Entry 4RW8 (X-ray diffraction, 2.88 A resolution); this record covers chains A and B.

[Chain A]
Molecule: Reverse transcriptase/ribonuclease H, p66 subunit
Organism: Human immunodeficiency virus type 1 BH10
Notes: EC 2.7.7.49, 2.7.7.7, 3.1.26.13, 3.1.13.2
Reference sequence: P03366 (POL_HV1B1); residues 1-555 here correspond to UniProt positions 600-1154 (UniProt number = residue number + 599)
Amino-acid sequence (557 residues; each row starts with the number of its first residue; numbers below 1 keep their minus sign (Met-1 is residue -1)):
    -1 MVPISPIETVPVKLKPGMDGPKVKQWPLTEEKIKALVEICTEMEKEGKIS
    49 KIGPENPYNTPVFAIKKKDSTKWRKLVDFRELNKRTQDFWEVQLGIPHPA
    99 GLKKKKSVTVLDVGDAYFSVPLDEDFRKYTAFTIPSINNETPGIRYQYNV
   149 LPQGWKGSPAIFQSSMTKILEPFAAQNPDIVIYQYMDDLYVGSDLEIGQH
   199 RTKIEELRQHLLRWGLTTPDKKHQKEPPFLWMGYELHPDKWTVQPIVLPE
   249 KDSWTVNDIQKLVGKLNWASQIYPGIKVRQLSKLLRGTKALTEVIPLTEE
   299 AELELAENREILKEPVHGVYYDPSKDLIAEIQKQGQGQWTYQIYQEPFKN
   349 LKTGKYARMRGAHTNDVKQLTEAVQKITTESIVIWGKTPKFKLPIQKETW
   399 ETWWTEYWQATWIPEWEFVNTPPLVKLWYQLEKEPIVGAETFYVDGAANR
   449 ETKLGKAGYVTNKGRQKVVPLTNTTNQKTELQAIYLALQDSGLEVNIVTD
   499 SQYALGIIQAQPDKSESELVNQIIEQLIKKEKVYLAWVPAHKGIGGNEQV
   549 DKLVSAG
Not modelled in the structure: -1, 548-555
Sequence notes: expression tag (-1 to 0); engineered mutation Ala172 (Lys771 in P03366), Ala173 (Lys772 in P03366), Ser280 (Cys879 in P03366)
Swiss-Prot annotation at these positions:
  - region: Phe227 to His235 (RT 'primer grip')
  - motif: Trp398 to Trp414 (Tryptophan repeat motif)
  - binding site (Mg(2+)): Asp110, Asp185, Asp186, Asp443, Glu478, Asp498, Asp549
  - site: Trp401 (Essential for RT p66/p51 heterodimerization), Trp414 (Essential for RT p66/p51 heterodimerization), Phe440, Tyr441 (Cleavage)
Residues lining bound ligands: 3X6 ((2E)-3-(3-chloro-5-{2-[2-(2,4-dioxo-3,4-dihydropyrimidin-1(2H)-yl)ethoxy]phenoxy}phenyl)prop-2-enenitrile): Pro95, Leu100, Lys101, Lys102, Lys103, Val106, Val108, Val179, Tyr181, Tyr188, Val189, Gly190, Lys223, Pro225, Phe227, Leu228, Trp229, Leu234, His235, Pro236, Tyr318
What the authors report for this chain:
  - binding site for 3X6: Pro95, Lys103, Tyr181

[Chain B]
Molecule: Reverse transcriptase/ribonuclease H, p51 subunit
Organism: Human immunodeficiency virus type 1 BH10
Notes: EC 2.7.7.49
Reference sequence: P03366 (POL_HV1B1); residues 1-428 here correspond to UniProt positions 600-1027 (UniProt number = residue number + 599)
Amino-acid sequence (428 residues; row label = number of the first residue in the row):
     1 PISPIETVPVKLKPGMDGPKVKQWPLTEEKIKALVEICTEMEKEGKISKI
    51 GPENPYNTPVFAIKKKDSTKWRKLVDFRELNKRTQDFWEVQLGIPHPAGL
   101 KKKKSVTVLDVGDAYFSVPLDEDFRKYTAFTIPSINNETPGIRYQYNVLP
   151 QGWKGSPAIFQSSMTKILEPFKKQNPDIVIYQYMDDLYVGSDLEIGQHRT
   201 KIEELRQHLLRWGLTTPDKKHQKEPPFLWMGYELHPDKWTVQPIVLPEKD
   251 SWTVNDIQKLVGKLNWASQIYPGIKVRQLSKLLRGTKALTEVIPLTEEAE
   301 LELAENREILKEPVHGVYYDPSKDLIAEIQKQGQGQWTYQIYQEPFKNLK
   351 TGKYARMRGAHTNDVKQLTEAVQKITTESIVIWGKTPKFKLPIQKETWET
   401 WWTEYWQATWIPEWEFVNTPPLVKLWYQ
Not modelled in the structure: 220-231, 428
Sequence notes: engineered mutation Ser280 (Cys879 in P03366)
Swiss-Prot annotation at these positions:
  - region: Phe227 to His235 (RT 'primer grip')
  - motif: Trp398 to Trp414 (Tryptophan repeat motif)
  - binding site (Mg(2+)): Asp110, Asp185, Asp186
  - site (Essential for RT p66/p51 heterodimerization): Trp401, Trp414

[Chain A / chain B interface]
Contacting residue pairs - 92 pairs, chain A then chain B:
  Val8(A) with Pro52(B), hydrophobic; Glu53(B)
  Pro9(A) with Glu53(B)
  Gln85(A) with Glu53(B), hydrogen bond (side chain-backbone)
  Asp86(A) with Lys20(B), salt bridge; Pro55(B)
  Phe87(A) with Pro52(B); Glu53(B); Pro55(B)
  Trp88(A) with Pro52(B), hydrogen bond (backbone-backbone); Asn54(B); Pro55(B); Pro140(B), hydrophobic; Gly141(B); Arg143(B)
  Gln91(A) with Asn137(B), hydrogen bond (side chain-backbone)
  Gly93(A) with Asn137(B)
  Pro95(A) with Asn136(B); Asn137(B)
  His96(A) with Asn136(B), hydrogen bond (backbone-side chain)
  Gly99(A) with Asn136(B); Glu138(B)
  Ala158(A) with Pro52(B), hydrophobic
  Ser162(A) with Pro52(B)
  Tyr181(A) with Glu138(B), hydrogen bond
  Glu370(A) with Gln394(B)
  Gln373(A) with Gln394(B); Glu396(B); Thr397(B); Thr400(B)
  Thr377(A) with Thr400(B)
  Ile380(A) with Pro25(B); Thr400(B)
  Val381(A) with Pro25(B), hydrophobic; Ile135(B); Asn136(B), hydrogen bond (backbone-backbone)
  Ile382(A) with Ile135(B); Asn136(B)
  Trp383(A) with Ile135(B)
  Gly384(A) with Thr27(B); Glu28(B), hydrogen bond (backbone-backbone); Ile135(B)
  Trp402(A) with Lys331(B), hydrogen bond (backbone-side chain); Asp364(B)
  Tyr405(A) with Lys331(B), hydrogen bond (backbone-side chain)
  Trp406(A) with Lys331(B); Pro392(B), hydrophobic; Val417(B); Asn418(B); Pro420(B), hydrophobic
  Gln407(A) with Lys331(B); Pro392(B); Ile393(B); Gln394(B); Val417(B)
  Ala408(A) with Trp337(B), hydrophobic; Asp364(B); Pro392(B), hydrogen bond (backbone-backbone); Ile393(B)
  Thr409(A) with Asp364(B)
  Trp410(A) with Asn363(B); Val365(B), hydrophobic; Trp401(B)
  Pro433(A) with Asn255(B); Leu289(B), hydrophobic
  Ile434(A) with Thr290(B)
  Val435(A) with Thr290(B)
  Thr439(A) with Lys287(B); Ala288(B); Leu289(B), hydrogen bond (side chain-backbone)
  Tyr441(A) with Gln258(B); Lys287(B), hydrogen bond (side chain-backbone)
  Thr459(A) with Thr286(B)
  Asn460(A) with Thr286(B); Lys287(B); Ala288(B)
  Asn494(A) with Leu289(B)
  Val496(A) with Leu289(B), hydrophobic
  Tyr532(A) with Asn255(B), hydrogen bond; Lys259(B), hydrogen bond; Leu289(B), hydrophobic
  Trp535(A) with Trp426(B), hydrophobic
  Val536(A) with Gln258(B)
  Pro537(A) with Gly262(B); Asn265(B)
  Lys540(A) with Asn265(B)
  Gly541(A) with Arg284(B), hydrogen bond (backbone-side chain)
  Ile542(A) with Val261(B), hydrophobic; Ser280(B); Leu283(B), hydrophobic; Arg284(B)
  Asn545(A) with Arg284(B)
Interface residues without a listed pair, chain A (57 interface residues in all): Ile94, Leu100, Ile159, Gln161, Thr376, Thr386, Thr403, Val458, Gln500, Ala534, Gly543
Interface residues without a listed pair, chain B (52 interface residues in all): Leu26, Thr131, Val254, Gly285, Thr419, Pro421, Leu422

[Overview]
Chain A and chain B form an interface of 57 and 52 residues respectively; the contacts include 15 hydrogen
bonds and 1 salt bridge. Polar pairs include Asp86(A)-Lys20(B), Gln85(A)-Glu53(B) and Gln91(A)-Asn137(B).
Chain A binds compound 3X6. The paper reports a binding site for 3X6 at Pro95(A), Lys103(A) and Tyr181(A).
Chain A is Reverse transcriptase/ribonuclease H, p66 subunit and chain B is Reverse transcriptase/ribonuclease
H, p51 subunit, both from Human immunodeficiency virus type 1 BH10; the structure, Crystal Structure of HIV-1
Reverse Transcriptase in complex with
(E)-3-(3-chloro-5-(2-(2-(2,4-dioxo-3,4-dihydropyrimidin-1(2H)-yl)ethoxy)phenoxy)phenyl)acrylonitrile (JLJ532),
a non-nucleoside inhibitor', was determined by X-ray diffraction, deposited together with 4RW4, 4RW6, 4RW7 and
4RW9.
